PDB entry 2E0T | X-ray diffraction, 1.67 A resolution | chain A

Chain A:
Name: Dual specificity phosphatase 26
Source organism: Homo sapiens
Notes: EC 3.1.3.48; fragment: catalytic domain, residues 61-211
UniProtKB: Q9BV47 (Q9BV47_HUMAN); residue numbers follow UniProt; this construct covers 61-211
Chain sequence (151 residues; row label = number of the first residue in the row):
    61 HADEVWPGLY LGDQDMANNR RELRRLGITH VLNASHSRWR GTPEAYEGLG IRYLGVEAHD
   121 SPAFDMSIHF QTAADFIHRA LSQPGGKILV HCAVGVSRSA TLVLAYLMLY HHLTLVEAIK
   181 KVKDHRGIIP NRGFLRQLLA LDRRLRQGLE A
Disordered / not traced: 211
UniProt features mapped onto this chain:
  - active site: C152 (Phosphocysteine intermediate)
  - mutagenesis: C152 (C152A/S: Loss of activity)

Summary:
UniProt lists active-site residue C152 and one mutagenesis site.
Chain A is Dual specificity phosphatase 26 (Homo sapiens); the structure, Crystal structure of catalytic
domain of dual specificity phosphatase 26, MS0830 from Homo sapiens, was determined by X-ray diffraction
together with 4B04 from the same study.
